Entry 9B1W (electron microscopy, 3.26 A resolution); this record covers chains A and N of the 54 polymer chains in the assembly.

== Chain A ==
Molecule: 15S rRNA
Source organism: Mycolicibacterium smegmatis
Sequence (1511 nucleotides; each row starts with the number of its first residue):
     7 UUUGGAGAGUUUGAUCCUGGCUCAGGACGAACGCUGGCGGCGUGCUUAAC
    57 ACAUGCAAGUCGAACGGAAAGGCCCUUUCGGGGGUACUCGAGUGGCGAAC
   107 GGGUGAGUAACACGUGGGUGAUCUGCCCUGCACUUUGGGAUAAGCCUGGG
   157 AAACUGGGUCUAAUACCGAAUACACCCUGCUGGUCGCAUGGCCUGGUAGG
   207 GGAAAGCUUUUGCGGUGUGGGAUGGGCCCGCGGCCUAUCAGCUUGUUGGU
   257 GGGGUGAUGGCCUACCAAGGCGACGACGGGUAGCCGGCCUGAGAGGGUGA
   307 CCGGCCACACUGGGACUGAGAUACGGCCCAGACUCCUACGGGAGGCAGCA
   357 GUGGGGAAUAUUGCACAAUGGGCGCAAGCCUGAUGCAGCGACGCCGCGUG
   407 AGGGAUGACGGCCUUCGGGUUGUAAACCUCUUUCAGCACAGACGAAGCGC
   457 AAGUGACGGUAUGUGCAGAAGAAGGACCGGCCAACUACGUGCCAGCAGCC
   507 XCGGUAAUACGUAGGGUCCGAGCGUUGUCCGGAAUUACUGGGCGUAAAGA
   557 GCUCGUAGGUGGUUUGUCGCGUUGUUCGUGAAAACUCACAGCUUAACUGU
   607 GGGCGUGCGGGCGAUACGGGCAGACUAGAGUACUGCAGGGGAGACUGGAA
   657 UUCCUGGUGUAGCGGUGGAAUGCGCAGAUAUCAGGAGGAACACCGGUGGC
   707 GAAGGCGGGUCUCUGGGCAGUAACUGACGCUGAGGAGCGAAAGCGUGGGG
   757 AGCGAACAGGAUUAGAUACCCUGGUAGUCCACGCCGUAAACGGUGGGUAC
   807 UAGGUGUGGGUUUCCUUCCUUGGGAUCCGUGCCGUAGCUAACGCAUUAAG
   857 UACCCCGCCUGGGGAGUACGGCCGCAAGGCUAAAACUCAAAGGAAUUGAC
   907 GGGGGCCCGCACAAGCGGCGGAGCAUGUGGAUUAAUUCGAUGCAACGCGA
   957 AGAACCUUACCUGGGUUUGACAUGCACAGGACGCCGGCAGAGAUGUCGGU
  1007 UCCCUUGUGGCCUGUGUGCAGGUGGUGCAUGGCUGUCGUCAGCUCGUGUC
  1057 GUGAGAUGUUGGGUUAAGUCCCGCAACGAGCGCAACCCUUGUCUCAUGUU
  1107 GCCAGCACGUUAUGGUGGGGACUCGUGAGAGACUGCCGGGGUCAACUCGG
  1157 AGGAAGGUGGGGAUGACGUCAAGUCAUCAUGCCCCUUAUGUCCAGGGCUU
  1207 CACACAUGCUACAAUGGCCGGUACAAAGGGCUGCGAUGCCGUGAGGUGGA
  1257 GCGAAUCCUUUCAAAGCCGGUCUCAGUUCGGAUCGGGGUCUGCAACUCGA
  1307 CCCCGUGAAGUCGGAGUCGCUAGUAAUCGCAGAUCAGCAACGCUGCGGUG
  1357 AAUACGUUCCCGGGCCUUGUACACACCGCCCGUCACGUCAUGAAAGUCGG
  1407 UAACACCCGAAGCCGGUGGCCUAACCCUUGUGGAGGGAGCCGUCGAAGGU
  1457 GGGAUCGGCGAUUGGGACGAAGUCGUAACAAGGUAGCCGUACCGGAAGGU
  1507 GCGGCUGGAUC
Modified / non-standard residues: G7M (N7-methyl-guanosine-5'-monophosphate) at position 507
Metal / ion sites: Mg2+ site 1: U9, G10; Mg2+ site 2 near U16 (its only coordinating residue here); Mg2+ site 3: U17, U18; Mg2+ site 4: U24, G25; Mg2+ site 5 near A37 (its only coordinating residue here); Mg2+ site 6: U41, G42; Mg2+ site 7: G48, U49, G396, C398; Mg2+ site 8: U52, U110, G111; Mg2+ site 9 near A57 (its only coordinating residue here); Mg2+ site 10: G65, U66; Mg2+ site 11 near G96 (its only coordinating residue here); Mg2+ site 12: A105, C106; 152 more Mg2+ sites not listed

== Chain N ==
Name: Small ribosomal subunit protein uS14B
Source organism: Mycolicibacterium smegmatis
UniProt: A0QSG2 (RS14Z_MYCS2); residue numbers follow UniProt; this construct covers 2-61
Chain sequence (60 residues; numbered 2 to 61; the number before each row is that of its first residue):
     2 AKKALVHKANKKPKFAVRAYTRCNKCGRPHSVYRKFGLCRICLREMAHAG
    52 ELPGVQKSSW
Swiss-Prot annotation at these positions:
  - binding site (Zn(2+)): Cys24, Cys27, Cys40, Cys43
Metal / ion sites: Mg2+ site 1 near Ala20 (its only coordinating residue here); Zn2+: Cys24, Cys27, Cys40, Cys43; Mg2+ site 2: Arg29, Pro30, His31

== Interface between chain A and chain N ==
Residue-residue contacts (60; chain A residue first):
  G955(A) - Arg41(N)  hydrogen bond to the phosphate
  A956(A) - Arg29(N)  salt bridge to the phosphate
  A956(A) - His31(N)  sugar contact
  A956(A) - Ser32(N)  hydrogen bond to the phosphate
  A956(A) - Arg41(N)  salt bridge to the phosphate
  A957(A) - His31(N)  hydrogen bond to the phosphate
  A957(A) - Ser32(N)  sugar contact
  A957(A) - Val33(N)  sugar contact
  G958(A) - His31(N)  salt bridge to the phosphate
  G958(A) - Ser32(N)  hydrogen bond to the phosphate
  A959(A) - His31(N)  salt bridge to the phosphate
  C961(A) - Val18(N)  base contact
  C961(A) - Arg19(N)  hydrogen bond to the base
  C962(A) - Lys9(N)  sugar contact
  C962(A) - Tyr21(N)  hydrogen bond to the sugar
  U963(A) - Leu6(N)  sugar contact
  U963(A) - Pro30(N)  sugar contact
  A965(A) - Lys3(N)  phosphate contact
  A965(A) - Leu6(N)  phosphate contact
  A976(A) - Ala5(N)  base contact
  A976(A) - Lys12(N)  hydrogen bond to the sugar
  C977(A) - His8(N)  sugar contact
  G1027(A) - Lys4(N)  salt bridge to the phosphate
  G1028(A) - Lys3(N)  phosphate contact
  G1028(A) - Lys4(N)  phosphate contact
  G1028(A) - Ala5(N)  hydrogen bond to the phosphate
  U1029(A) - Ala2(N)  base contact
  U1029(A) - Lys3(N)  phosphate contact
  G1038(A) - Glu46(N)  sugar contact
  C1039(A) - Arg45(N)  phosphate contact
  U1040(A) - Arg45(N)  salt bridge to the phosphate
  C1094(A) - Ser60(N)  hydrogen bond to the sugar
  C1094(A) - Trp61(N)  sugar contact
  U1095(A) - Trp61(N)  sugar contact
  G1167(A) - Trp61(N)  base contact
  G1168(A) - Ser60(N)  base contact
  A1169(A) - Ser60(N)  sugar contact
  U1183(A) - Ala2(N)  phosphate contact
  U1183(A) - Cys27(N)  hydrogen bond to the sugar
  U1183(A) - Arg29(N)  sugar contact
  U1183(A) - Ile42(N)  base contact
  C1184(A) - Ala2(N)  hydrogen bond to the phosphate
  C1184(A) - Cys27(N)  sugar contact
  U1197(A) - Lys3(N)  salt bridge to the phosphate
  U1197(A) - Ala5(N)  sugar contact
  C1198(A) - Leu6(N)  phosphate contact
  C1199(A) - Lys9(N)  salt bridge to the phosphate
  C1199(A) - Lys15(N)  hydrogen bond to the phosphate
  A1200(A) - Arg19(N)  salt bridge to the phosphate
  G1298(A) - Val18(N)  sugar contact
  C1299(A) - Phe16(N)  stacking on the base
  A1300(A) - Val18(N)  base contact
  A1339(A) - Tyr34(N)  phosphate contact
  U1340(A) - Val33(N)  sugar contact
  U1340(A) - Tyr34(N)  phosphate contact
  U1340(A) - Arg35(N)  phosphate contact
  C1341(A) - Arg35(N)  phosphate contact
  A1342(A) - Val18(N)  base contact
  G1351(A) - Trp61(N)  phosphate contact
  C1352(A) - Trp61(N)  hydrogen bond to the phosphate
Interface residues without a listed pair, chain A (38 interface residues in all): G1196
Interface residues without a listed pair, chain N (30 interface residues in all): Thr22, Gly28, Ser59

== Summary ==
38 residues of chain A face 30 of chain N across their interface; the contacts include 13 hydrogen bonds, 9
salt bridges and 1 aromatic stacking contact. Polar contacts include C961(A)-Arg19(N), C962(A)-Tyr21(N) and
A976(A)-Lys12(N). UniProt lists 4 Zn2+-binding residues on chain N.
Chain A is 15S rRNA and chain N is Small ribosomal subunit protein uS14B, both from Mycolicibacterium
smegmatis; the structure, HWS19 strain WT mycobacterial ribosome, was determined by electron microscopy.
